PDB entry 9DGO | X-ray diffraction, 1.85 A resolution | chains A and D

[Chain A]
Molecule: Spike glycoprotein
From: Middle East respiratory syndrome-related coronavirus
UniProt: A0A0U2GPS7 (A0A0U2GPS7_MERS); numbering as in UniProt (aligned over 382-588)
Chain sequence (258 residues; row label = number of the first residue in the row):
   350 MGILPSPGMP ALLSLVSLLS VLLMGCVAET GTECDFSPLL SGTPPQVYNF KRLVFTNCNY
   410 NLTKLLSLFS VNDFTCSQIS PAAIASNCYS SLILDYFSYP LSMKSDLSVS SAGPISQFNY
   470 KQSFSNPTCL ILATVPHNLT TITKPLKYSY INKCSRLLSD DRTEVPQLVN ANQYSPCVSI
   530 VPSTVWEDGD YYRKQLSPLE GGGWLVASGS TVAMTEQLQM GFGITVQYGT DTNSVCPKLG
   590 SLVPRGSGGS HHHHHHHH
Unresolved in the structure: 350-380, 589-607
Cystine bridges: Cys-383/Cys-407, Cys-425/Cys-478, Cys-437/Cys-585, Cys-503/Cys-526
Glycans and other covalent adducts: N-acetylglucosamine (NAG) linked to Asn-410, Asn-487
Differences from the reference sequence: initiating methionine (350); expression tag (351-381, 589-607)
What the authors report for this chain:
  - mutagenesis - L506F (4.5-fold): decreased binding to cb3 (proposed by the authors, not directly observed)

[Chain D]
Molecule: Designed miniprotein cb_3
From: synthetic construct
Chain sequence (58 residues; numbered 3 to 60; the number before each row is that of its first residue):
     3 GSPVKRFVRE VLEEAEEAYE KGDRRQFEEL LWLAEWAARD ANDEELEEEI REFEKEVK
Unresolved in the structure: 60

[Interface between chain A and chain D]
Contacting residue pairs (27; chain A residue first):
  Lys-502(A) with Trp-38(D); Asp-42(D), salt bridge
  Leu-506(A) with Trp-38(D)
  Ser-508(A) with Glu-31(D), hydrogen bond; Trp-34(D)
  Arg-511(A) with Trp-34(D)
  Glu-513(A) with Trp-38(D), hydrogen bond
  Glu-536(A) with Arg-8(D)
  Asp-537(A) with Pro-5(D)
  Gly-538(A) with Pro-5(D)
  Asp-539(A) with Pro-5(D); Arg-8(D), salt bridge
  Tyr-540(A) with Val-6(D), hydrophobic; Phe-9(D), hydrophobic; Trp-38(D), hydrophobic; Asp-42(D), hydrogen bond; Ala-43(D)
  Arg-542(A) with Phe-9(D); Glu-16(D), salt bridge; Leu-35(D)
  Gln-544(A) with Gln-28(D), hydrogen bond; Glu-31(D)
  Trp-553(A) with Glu-31(D), hydrogen bond (side chain-backbone); Leu-32(D), hydrophobic; Leu-35(D)
  Val-555(A) with Leu-35(D), hydrophobic; Trp-38(D), hydrophobic
Interface residues without a listed pair, chain A (18 interface residues in all): Leu-507, Thr-512, Tyr-541, Gly-552
Interface residues without a listed pair, chain D (15 interface residues in all): Val-13, Ala-39
Interface features reported in the paper:
  - pairs named by the authors: Lys-502(A)/Asp-42(D) (salt bridge), Arg-542(A)/Glu-16(D) (salt bridge)
  - interface residues, chain A: Glu-536(A)
  - interface residues, chain A: Leu-506(A), Tyr-540(A) (proposed by the authors, not directly observed)

[In short]
The interface between chain A and chain D involves 18 residues on one side and 15 on the other; the contacts
include 5 hydrogen bonds and 3 salt bridges. Polar pairs include Lys-502(A)/Asp-42(D), Asp-539(A)/Arg-8(D) and
Arg-542(A)/Glu-16(D). The paper describes salt bridges between Lys-502(A) and Asp-42(D) and Arg-542(A) and
Glu-16(D). The paper reports that L506F of chain A reduces binding to cb3; interface residues Glu-536(A),
Leu-506(A) and Tyr-540(A).
Chain A is Spike glycoprotein (Middle East respiratory syndrome-related coronavirus) and chain D is Designed
miniprotein cb_3 (synthetic construct); the structure, Designed miniproteins potently inhibit and protect
against MERS-CoV. Crystal structure of MERS-CoV S RBD in complex ..., was determined by X-ray diffraction.
